5XWP - chains A and D of the 3 polymer chains in the assembly; structure by X-ray diffraction, 3.09 A resolution.

Chain A:
Molecule: Uncharacterized protein
From: Leptotrichia buccalis
UniProtKB: C7NBY4 (C7NBY4_LEPBD); residues 1-1159 here = UniProt positions 1-1159
Sequence (1160 residues; row label = number of the first residue in the row; numbering starts at 0):
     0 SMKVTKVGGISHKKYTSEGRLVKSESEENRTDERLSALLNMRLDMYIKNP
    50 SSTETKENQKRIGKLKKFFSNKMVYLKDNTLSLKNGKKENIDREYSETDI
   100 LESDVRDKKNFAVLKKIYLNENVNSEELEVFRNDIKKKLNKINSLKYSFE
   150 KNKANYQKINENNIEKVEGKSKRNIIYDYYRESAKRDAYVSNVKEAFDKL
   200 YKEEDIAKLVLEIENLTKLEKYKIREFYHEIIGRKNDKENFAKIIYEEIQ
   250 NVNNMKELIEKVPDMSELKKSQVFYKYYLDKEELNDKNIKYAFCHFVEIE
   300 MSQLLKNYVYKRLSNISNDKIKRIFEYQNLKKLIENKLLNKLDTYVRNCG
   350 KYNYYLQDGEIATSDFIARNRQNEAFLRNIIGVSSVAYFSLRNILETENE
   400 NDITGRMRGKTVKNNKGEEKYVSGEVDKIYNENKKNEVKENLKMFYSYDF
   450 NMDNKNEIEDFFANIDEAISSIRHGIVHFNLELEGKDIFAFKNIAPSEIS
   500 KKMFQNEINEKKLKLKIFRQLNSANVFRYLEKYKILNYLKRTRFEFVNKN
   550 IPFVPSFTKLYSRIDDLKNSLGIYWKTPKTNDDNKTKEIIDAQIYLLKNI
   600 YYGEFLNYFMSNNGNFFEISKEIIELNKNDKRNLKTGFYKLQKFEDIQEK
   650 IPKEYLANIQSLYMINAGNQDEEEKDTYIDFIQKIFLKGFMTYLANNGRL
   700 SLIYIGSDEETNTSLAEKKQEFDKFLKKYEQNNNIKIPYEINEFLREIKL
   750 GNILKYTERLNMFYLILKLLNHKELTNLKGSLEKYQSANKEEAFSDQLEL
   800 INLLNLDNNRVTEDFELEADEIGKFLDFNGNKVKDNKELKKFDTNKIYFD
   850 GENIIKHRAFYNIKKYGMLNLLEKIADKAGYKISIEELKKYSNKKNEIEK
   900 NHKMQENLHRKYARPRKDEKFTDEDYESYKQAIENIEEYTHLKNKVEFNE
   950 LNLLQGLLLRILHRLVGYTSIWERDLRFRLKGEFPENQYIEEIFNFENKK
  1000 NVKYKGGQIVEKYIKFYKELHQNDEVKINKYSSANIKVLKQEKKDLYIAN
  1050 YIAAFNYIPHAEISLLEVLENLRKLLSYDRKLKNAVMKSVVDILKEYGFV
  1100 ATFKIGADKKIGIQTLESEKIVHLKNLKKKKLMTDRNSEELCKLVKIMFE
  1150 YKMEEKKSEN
Disordered / not traced: 98-102, 312-315, 630-642, 668-674, 1154-1159
Modified / non-standard residues: Mse-1, Mse-40, Mse-44, Mse-72, Mse-254, Mse-264, Mse-300, Mse-406, Mse-443, Mse-451, Mse-502, Mse-609, Mse-663, Mse-690, Mse-761, Mse-867, Mse-903, Mse-1086, Mse-1132, Mse-1147, Mse-1152 (selenomethionine; parent Met)
Sequence notes: expression tag (0); engineered mutation Ala-1048 (Arg in C7NBY4), Ala-1053 (His in C7NBY4)
Curated features (UniProtKB/Swiss-Prot):
  - region: Mse-1 to His-11 (Binds crRNA repeat and spacer), Asn-139 to Asn-151 (Binds crRNA repeat), Arg-172 to Tyr-176 (Binds crRNA repeat), Arg-224 to Arg-233 (Binds crRNA repeat), Gln-271 to Tyr-276 (Binds crRNA repeat), His-294 to Glu-297 (Binds crRNA repeat), Ser-301 to Lys-305 (Binds crRNA repeat), Lys-319 to Asn-328 (Binds crRNA processing site), Lys-336 to Lys-340 (Binds crRNA repeat), Gln-371 to Asn-378 (Binds crRNA repeat), Gln-519 to Ser-522 (Binds target RNA), Asn-547 to Lys-558 (Binds crRNA spacer), Asp-590 to Lys-597 (Binds target RNA), Lys-718 to Asp-722 (Binds crRNA spacer), Ser-780 to Lys-783 (Binds crRNA repeat), Asn-804 to Val-810 (Binds crRNA spacer and target RNA), Lys-845 to Arg-857 (Binds crRNA spacer), Tyr-938 to Lys-942 (Binds crRNA spacer), His-962, Arg-963 (Binds crRNA repeat), Phe-995 to Lys-998 (Binds 3'-end of target RNA, in adjacent protein) and 2 more in UniProt
  - active site (For target RNA cleavage): Arg-472, His-477
  - site: Arg-41 (Binds target RNA), Lys-47 (Binds 3' nucleotide of the target RNA PFS), Lys-86 (Binds target RNA), Tyr-245 (Binds crRNA repeat), Arg-377 (Binds crRNA repeat), His-473 (Binds 3'-end of target RNA, in adjacent protein), Tyr-601 (Binds crRNA spacer), Gln-659 (Binds target RNA), His-771 (Binds crRNA spacer), His-901 (Binds crRNA spacer), Gln-904 (Binds target RNA), Arg-1135 (Binds target RNA)
  - mutagenesis: Lys-2 (K2A: Decreased cleavage of target RNA), Lys-5 (K5A: Decreased cleavage of target RNA), Glu-299 (E299A: Wild-type pre-crRNA cleavage), Lys-310 (K310A: Wild-type pre-crRNA cleavage), Arg-311 (R311A: 60% pre-crRNA cleavage), Asn-314 (N314A: 20% pre-crRNA cleavage), Arg-322 (R322A: Decreased processing of pre-crRNA), Gln-371 (Q371A: Decreased cleavage of target RNA), Phe-375 (F375A: Decreased cleavage of target RNA), Arg-472 to His-477 (No cleavage of target RNA, retains pre-crRNA cleavage. Still no effect on pre-crRNA cleavage; when associated with 1048-A--A-1053), His-473 (H473A: Decreased cleavage of target RNA), Gln-519 (Q519A: Decreased cleavage of target RNA), 23 further mutagenesis entries in UniProt

Chain D:
Molecule: 30-nt RNA strand
Sequence (30 nucleotides; row label = number of the first residue in the row):
     1 GGAAGAAGAGUUUAUUCAGAUAGAUUUGUC

How chain A and chain D interact:
Contacting residue pairs (62):
  Ser-0(A) / U29(D)  sugar contact
  Ser-0(A) / C30(D)  base contact
  Lys-2(A) / U29(D)  base contact
  Arg-41(A) / U29(D)  salt bridge to the phosphate
  Mse-44(A) / C30(D)  phosphate contact
  Lys-47(A) / C30(D)  hydrogen bond to the sugar
  Lys-86(A) / G28(D)  salt bridge to the phosphate
  Arg-518(A) / U12(D)  sugar contact
  Gln-519(A) / U13(D)  hydrogen bond to the phosphate
  Ser-522(A) / U12(D)  hydrogen bond to the sugar
  Ser-522(A) / U13(D)  sugar contact
  Ala-523(A) / U13(D)  sugar contact
  Asn-549(A) / G23(D)  hydrogen bond to the base
  Pro-551(A) / A24(D)  sugar contact
  Phe-552(A) / U25(D)  sugar contact
  Thr-557(A) / U15(D)  hydrogen bond to the phosphate
  Asp-590(A) / A14(D)  hydrogen bond to the sugar
  Ile-593(A) / A14(D)  phosphate contact
  Ile-593(A) / U15(D)  phosphate contact
  Tyr-594(A) / U13(D)  phosphate contact
  Tyr-594(A) / A14(D)  phosphate contact
  Lys-597(A) / A14(D)  salt bridge to the phosphate
  Ala-656(A) / U25(D)  phosphate contact
  Ala-656(A) / U26(D)  sugar contact
  Gln-659(A) / U25(D)  hydrogen bond to the sugar
  Gln-659(A) / U26(D)  hydrogen bond to the sugar
  Ser-660(A) / U26(D)  phosphate contact
  Ser-660(A) / U27(D)  phosphate contact
  Mse-663(A) / U26(D)  sugar contact
  Mse-663(A) / U27(D)  sugar contact
  Lys-772(A) / A20(D)  sugar contact
  Thr-775(A) / U21(D)  sugar contact
  Asn-776(A) / U21(D)  sugar contact
  Gly-779(A) / U21(D)  sugar contact
  Gly-779(A) / A22(D)  sugar contact
  Glu-782(A) / A22(D)  sugar contact
  Lys-783(A) / A22(D)  phosphate contact
  Lys-783(A) / G23(D)  phosphate contact
  Ser-786(A) / G23(D)  sugar contact
  Ser-786(A) / A24(D)  hydrogen bond to the phosphate
  Asp-806(A) / U12(D)  phosphate contact
  Arg-809(A) / U11(D)  phosphate contact
  Arg-809(A) / U12(D)  salt bridge to the phosphate
  Val-810(A) / G10(D)  hydrogen bond to the sugar
  Val-810(A) / U11(D)  hydrogen bond to the phosphate
  Ile-854(A) / G8(D)  sugar contact
  Ile-854(A) / A9(D)  sugar contact
  Lys-855(A) / A9(D)  hydrogen bond to the sugar
  Lys-855(A) / G10(D)  sugar contact
  His-856(A) / A9(D)  hydrogen bond to the phosphate
  His-856(A) / G10(D)  phosphate contact
  Arg-857(A) / G10(D)  hydrogen bond to the phosphate
  Arg-857(A) / U11(D)  salt bridge to the phosphate
  Lys-894(A) / A9(D)  salt bridge to the phosphate
  Gln-904(A) / C17(D)  hydrogen bond to the sugar
  Glu-905(A) / U16(D)  sugar contact
  His-908(A) / C17(D)  salt bridge to the phosphate
  Glu-1095(A) / A20(D)  sugar contact
  Glu-1095(A) / U21(D)  phosphate contact
  Ile-1120(A) / A18(D)  phosphate contact
  Arg-1135(A) / G19(D)  hydrogen bond to the sugar
  Arg-1135(A) / A20(D)  sugar contact
Also at the interface, not in a pair above, chain A (46 interface residues in all): Val-6, Ile-664, His-1122

In short:
The interface between chain A and chain D involves 46 residues on one side and 23 on the other; the contacts
include 16 hydrogen bonds and 7 salt bridges. Polar pairs include Asn-549(A)/G23(D), Lys-47(A)/C30(D) and
Ser-522(A)/U12(D).
Chain A is Uncharacterized protein (Leptotrichia buccalis) and chain D is a 30-nt RNA strand; the structure,
Crystal structure of LbuCas13a-crRNA-target RNA ternary complex, was determined by X-ray diffraction together
with 5XWY from the same study.
